7UZZ - chains I and C of the 11 polymer chains in the assembly; structure by electron microscopy, 4.45 A resolution (low resolution: residue-level contacts below are approximate; hydrogen-bond / salt-bridge calls are withheld).

# Chain I
Protein: CRISPR system Cms protein Csm2
Organism: Staphylococcus epidermidis RP62A
Reference sequence: Q5HK90 (Q5HK90_STAEQ); residues 14-141 here correspond to UniProt positions 1-128 (UniProt number = residue number - 13)
Sequence (128 residues; numbered 14 to 141; the number before each row is that of its first residue):
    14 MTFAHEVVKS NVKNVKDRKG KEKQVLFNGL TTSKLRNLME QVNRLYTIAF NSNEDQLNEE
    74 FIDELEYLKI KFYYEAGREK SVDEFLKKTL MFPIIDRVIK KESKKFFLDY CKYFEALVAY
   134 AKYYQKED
Disordered / not traced: 28-36, 140-141

# Chain C
Protein: CRISPR system Cms endoribonuclease Csm3
Organism: Staphylococcus epidermidis RP62A
Reference sequence: Q5HK91 (Q5HK91_STAEQ); numbering as in UniProt (aligned over 1-214)
Sequence (214 residues; each row starts with the number of its first residue):
     1 MYSKIKISGT IEVVTGLHIG GGGESSMIGA IDSPVVRDLQ TKLPIIPGSS IKGKMRNLLA
    61 KHFGLKMKQE SHNQDDERVL RLFGSSEKGN IQRARLQISD AFFSEKTKEH FAQNDIAYTE
   121 TKFENTINRL TAVANPRQIE RVTRGSEFDF VFIYNVDEES QVEDDFENIE KAIHLLENDY
   181 LGGGGTRGNG RIQFKDTNIE TVVGEYDSTN LKIK
Disordered / not traced: 1, 24-31

# How chain I and chain C interact
Residue-residue contacts (12; chain I residue first):
  R49(I) with F123(C)
  E53(I) with T121(C)
  R57(I) with A117(C)
  Y59(I) with K42(C)
  T60(I) with K42(C); L43(C)
  F63(I) with L39(C); Q40(C); T41(C); K42(C)
  N64(I) with K108(C)
  E77(I) with D115(C)
Interface residues without a listed pair, chain C (11 interface residues in all): Y118

# Summary
8 residues of chain I and 11 residues of chain C are in contact.
Chain I is CRISPR system Cms protein Csm2 and chain C is CRISPR system Cms endoribonuclease Csm3, both from
Staphylococcus epidermidis RP62A; the structure, Staphylococcus epidermidis RP62a CRISPR tall effector
complex, was determined by electron microscopy (same publication as 7UZW, 7UZX, 7UZY, 7V00, 7V01 and 7V02).
